7QH2 - chains C and F of the 6 polymer chains in the assembly; structure by electron microscopy, 2.43 A resolution.

== Chain C (and F) ==
Protein: Lactate dehydrogenase (NAD(+), ferredoxin) subunit LctD
From: Acetobacterium woodii
Notes: EC 1.3.1.110; chain F of this document is another copy of the same molecule, construct and numbering; everything in this record applies to it too
Reference sequence: H6LBS1 (LCTD_ACEWD); residue numbers follow UniProt; this construct covers 1-466
Sequence (467 residues; each row starts with the number of its first residue):
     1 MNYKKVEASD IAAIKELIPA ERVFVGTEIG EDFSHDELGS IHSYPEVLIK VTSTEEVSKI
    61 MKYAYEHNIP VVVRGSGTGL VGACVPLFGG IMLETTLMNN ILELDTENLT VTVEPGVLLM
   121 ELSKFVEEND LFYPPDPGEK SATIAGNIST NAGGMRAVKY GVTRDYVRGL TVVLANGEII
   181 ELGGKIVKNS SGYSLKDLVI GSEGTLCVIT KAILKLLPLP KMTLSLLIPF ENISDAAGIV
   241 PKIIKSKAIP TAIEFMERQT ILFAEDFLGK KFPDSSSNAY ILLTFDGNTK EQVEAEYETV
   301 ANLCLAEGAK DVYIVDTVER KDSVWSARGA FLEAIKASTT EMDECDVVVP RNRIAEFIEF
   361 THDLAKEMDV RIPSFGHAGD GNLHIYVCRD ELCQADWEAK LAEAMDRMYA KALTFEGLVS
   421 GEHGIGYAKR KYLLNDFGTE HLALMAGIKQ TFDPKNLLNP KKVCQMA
Construct notes: expression tag (467)
Bound ions: Fe ion: His377, His384, Glu422
Residues lining bound ligands:
  - FAD (flavin-adenine dinucleotide), molecule 1: Asp32, Glu37, Ser76, Gly77, Thr78, Glu139, Ser141
  - FAD, molecule 2: Glu37, Val73, Arg74, Gly75, Ser76, Gly77, Thr78, Gly79, Leu80, Ala83, Cys84, Thr95, Pro115, Pro137, Gly138, Glu139, Ala142, Thr143, Ala145, Gly146, Asn147, Ser149, Thr150, Ala152, Gly153, Glu203, Gly204, Cys207, Val208, Ile209, Leu332, Glu422, His423, Asn459
From the paper describing this entry:
  - binding site for flavin-adenine dinucleotide: Glu37, Leu80, Gly138, Glu139, Gly153, Leu332
  - Fe ion coordination: His377, His384, Glu422
  - catalytic residues: His423

== Chain C / chain F interface ==
Residue-residue contacts (132; chain C residue first):
  Thr106(C) with Lys245(F), hydrogen bond (backbone-side chain)
  Glu107(C) with Pro241(F); Arg351(F), hydrogen bond (backbone-side chain)
  Asn108(C) with Arg351(F), hydrogen bond (side chain-backbone); Asn352(F), hydrogen bond
  Leu109(C) with Ile244(F), hydrophobic; Lys245(F)
  Asp130(C) with Lys247(F), salt bridge
  Thr150(C) with Ser190(F), hydrogen bond (backbone-side chain)
  Asn151(C) with Asn189(F), hydrogen bond (side chain-backbone)
  Gly153(C) with Lys188(F)
  Gly154(C) with Lys188(F), hydrogen bond (backbone-side chain)
  Ala157(C) with Lys188(F)
  Arg164(C) with Ser194(F); Asp197(F), salt bridge
  Leu174(C) with Leu444(F), hydrophobic
  Glu178(C) with Glu440(F)
  Ile180(C) with His441(F)
  Glu181(C) with His441(F)
  Leu182(C) with His441(F)
  Ile186(C) with Val348(F), hydrophobic; Val349(F); Leu418(F), hydrophobic
  Val187(C) with Asp380(F)
  Lys188(C) with Gly154(F), hydrogen bond (side chain-backbone); Ala157(F); Val348(F); His377(F); Asp380(F), salt bridge; Asn382(F); Gly421(F); Glu422(F), salt bridge
  Asn189(C) with Asn151(F), hydrogen bond (backbone-side chain); Leu418(F); Gly421(F)
  Ser190(C) with Thr150(F), hydrogen bond (side chain-backbone); Ser420(F), hydrogen bond (backbone-backbone); Gly421(F); Glu422(F); Gly424(F)
  Ser191(C) with Leu418(F); Val419(F); Ser420(F), hydrogen bond (side chain-backbone); Ile425(F); Leu433(F); Phe437(F)
  Gly192(C) with Gly201(F); Ile425(F); Met445(F); Val463(F)
  Tyr193(C) with Leu198(F), hydrophobic; Ser202(F); Thr205(F), hydrogen bond; Leu206(F); Met445(F); Lys449(F); Cys464(F), hydrophobic
  Ser194(C) with Arg164(F); Asp197(F); Leu198(F)
  Leu195(C) with His441(F); Leu444(F), hydrophobic; Ile448(F), hydrophobic
  Asp197(C) with Arg164(F), salt bridge; Ser194(F); Asp197(F)
  Leu198(C) with Ser194(F); Leu198(F), hydrophobic; Ile448(F), hydrophobic
  Gly201(C) with Gly192(F)
  Ser202(C) with Tyr193(F)
  Thr205(C) with Tyr193(F), hydrogen bond
  Leu206(C) with Tyr193(F)
  Pro218(C) with Ile244(F); Lys247(F)
  Leu219(C) with Lys247(F)
  Lys221(C) with Lys247(F)
  Pro241(C) with Glu107(F)
  Ile244(C) with Leu109(F), hydrophobic; Pro218(F)
  Lys245(C) with Thr106(F), hydrogen bond (side chain-backbone); Leu109(F)
  Lys247(C) with Asp130(F), salt bridge; Pro218(F); Lys221(F); Asn288(F)
  Asn288(C) with Lys247(F)
  Val348(C) with Lys188(F)
  Arg351(C) with Glu107(F), hydrogen bond (side chain-backbone); Asn108(F), hydrogen bond (backbone-side chain)
  Asn352(C) with Asn108(F), hydrogen bond
  His377(C) with Lys188(F)
  Asp380(C) with Val187(F); Lys188(F), salt bridge
  Asn382(C) with Lys188(F)
  Leu418(C) with Ile186(F), hydrophobic; Asn189(F); Ser191(F)
  Val419(C) with Ser191(F)
  Ser420(C) with Ser190(F), hydrogen bond (backbone-backbone); Ser191(F), hydrogen bond (backbone-side chain)
  Gly421(C) with Lys188(F); Asn189(F); Ser190(F)
  Glu422(C) with Lys188(F), salt bridge; Ser190(F)
  Gly424(C) with Ser190(F)
  Ile425(C) with Ser191(F); Gly192(F)
  Leu433(C) with Ser191(F)
  Phe437(C) with Ser191(F)
  Glu440(C) with Glu178(F)
  His441(C) with Ile180(F); Glu181(F); Leu182(F); Leu195(F)
  Leu444(C) with Leu174(F), hydrophobic; Leu195(F), hydrophobic; Thr451(F)
  Met445(C) with Gly192(F); Tyr193(F)
  Gly447(C) with Thr451(F), hydrogen bond (backbone-side chain)
  Ile448(C) with Leu195(F), hydrophobic; Leu198(F), hydrophobic; Phe452(F), hydrophobic
  Lys449(C) with Tyr193(F)
  Thr451(C) with Leu444(F); Gly447(F), hydrogen bond (side chain-backbone); Thr451(F)
  Phe452(C) with Ile448(F), hydrophobic
  Val463(C) with Gly192(F)
  Cys464(C) with Tyr193(F), hydrophobic
Other interface residues (no listed pair), chain C (76 interface residues in all): Val162, Asp165, Lys185, Glu203, Ile249, Val349, Pro350, Glu416, Gly417, His423
Other interface residues (no listed pair), chain F (75 interface residues in all): Gly153, Val162, Asp165, Lys185, Leu219, Ile249, Pro350, Glu416, Gly417, His423

== Summary ==
Chain C and chain F form an interface of 76 and 75 residues respectively, with 22 hydrogen bonds and 8 salt
bridges. Among the polar pairs are Asp130(C)-Lys247(F), Arg164(C)-Asp197(F) and Lys188(C)-Asp380(F). Chain C
binds flavin-adenine dinucleotide. From the paper: the catalytic residue His423(C); a binding site for
flavin-adenine dinucleotide at Glu37(C), Leu80(C) and Gly138(C) among others.
Chain C and chain F are both Lactate dehydrogenase (NAD(+), ferredoxin) subunit LctD (Acetobacterium woodii);
the structure, Cryo-EM structure of Ldh-EtfAB complex from Acetobacterium woodii, was determined by electron
microscopy.
